Entry 5EOA (X-ray diffraction, 2.50 A resolution); this record covers chains A and B of the 4 polymer chains in the assembly.

Chain A (and B):
Name: Optineurin
Source organism: Homo sapiens
Notes: chain B of this document is another copy of the same molecule, construct and numbering; everything in this record applies to it too
UniProtKB: Q96CV9 (OPTN_HUMAN); residue numbers follow UniProt; this construct covers 26-103
Amino-acid sequence (82 residues; row label = number of the first residue in the row):
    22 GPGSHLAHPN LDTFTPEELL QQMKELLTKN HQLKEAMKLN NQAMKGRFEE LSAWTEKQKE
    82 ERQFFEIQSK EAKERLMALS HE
Unresolved in the structure: 22-29, 102-103 (chain B: 22-29, 103)
Construct notes: expression tag (22-25); engineered mutation Lys50 (Glu in Q96CV9)
Reported in the primary citation:
  - contacts within the chain: Leu47-Lys50 (hydrophobic contact)

Interface between chain A and chain B:
Residue-residue contacts (28):
  Met58(A) with Met58(B), hydrophobic
  Met65(A) with Met65(B), hydrophobic
  Leu72(A) with Leu72(B), hydrophobic
  Trp75(A) with Thr76(B); Gln79(B); Lys80(B)
  Thr76(A) with Trp75(B); Gln79(B)
  Gln79(A) with Gln79(B); Arg83(B)
  Glu82(A) with Arg83(B), salt bridge
  Arg83(A) with Glu82(B), salt bridge; Phe86(B)
  Phe86(A) with Arg83(B); Phe86(B); Glu87(B); Ser90(B)
  Glu87(A) with Phe86(B)
  Gln89(A) with Ser90(B); Lys94(B), hydrogen bond
  Ser90(A) with Gln89(B), hydrogen bond; Ser90(B)
  Ala93(A) with Ala93(B), hydrophobic; Leu97(B)
  Lys94(A) with Gln89(B)
  Arg96(A) with Leu97(B)
  Leu97(A) with Arg96(B); Leu97(B), hydrophobic
Also at the interface, not in a pair above, chain A (18 interface residues in all): Leu54, Lys80
Also at the interface, not in a pair above, chain B (19 interface residues in all): Leu54, Leu100

Summary:
The interface between chain A and chain B involves 18 residues on one side and 19 on the other; the contacts
include 2 hydrogen bonds and 2 salt bridges. Polar pairs include Glu82(A)-Arg83(B), Gln89(A)-Lys94(B) and
Ser90(A)-Gln89(B). The paper reports contacts within the chain involving Leu47(A) and Lys50(A).
Chain A and chain B are both Optineurin (Homo sapiens); the structure, Crystal structure of OPTN E50K mutant
and TBK1 complex, was determined by X-ray diffraction together with 5EOF and 5EP6 from the same study.
